Entry 4HU3 (X-ray diffraction, 3.30 A resolution); this record covers chain A.

== Chain A ==
Protein: Oxygen sensor protein DosP
Organism: Escherichia coli
Notes: EC 3.1.4.52; fragment: EAL domain
UniProtKB: P76129 (DOSP_ECOLI); numbering as in UniProt (aligned over 529-799)
Amino-acid sequence (292 residues; numbered 508 to 799; the number before each row is that of its first residue):
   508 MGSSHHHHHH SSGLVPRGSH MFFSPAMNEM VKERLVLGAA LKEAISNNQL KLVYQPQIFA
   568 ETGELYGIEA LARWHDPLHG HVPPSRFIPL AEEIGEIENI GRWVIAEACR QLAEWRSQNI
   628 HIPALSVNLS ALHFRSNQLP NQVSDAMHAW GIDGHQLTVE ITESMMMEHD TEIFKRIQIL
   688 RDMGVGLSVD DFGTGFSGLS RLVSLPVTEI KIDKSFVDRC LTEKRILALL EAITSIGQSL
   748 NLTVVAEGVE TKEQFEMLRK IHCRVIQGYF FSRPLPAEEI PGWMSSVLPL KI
Not modelled in the structure: 508-530
Construct notes: expression tag (508-528)
Swiss-Prot annotation at these positions:
  - mutagenesis: H582 (H582A: Loss of cAMP PDE activity), H586 (H586A: Loss of cAMP PDE activity)

== Summary ==
UniProt lists 2 mutagenesis sites.
Chain A is Oxygen sensor protein DosP (Escherichia coli); the structure, Crystal structure of EAL domain of
the E. coli DosP - monomeric form, was determined by X-ray diffraction (same publication as 4HU4).
